Entry 2Z3F (X-ray diffraction, 2.70 A resolution); this record covers chains F and H of the 19 polymer chains in the assembly.

# Chain F (and H)
Protein: Histone chaperone cia1
From: Schizosaccharomyces pombe
Notes: fragment: Cia1/Asf1 N-terminal domain, residues 1-162; chain H of this document is another copy of the same molecule, construct and numbering; everything in this record applies to it too
UniProtKB: O74515 (ASF1_SCHPO); residues 1-161 here = UniProt positions 1-161
Sequence (161 residues; row label = number of the first residue in the row):
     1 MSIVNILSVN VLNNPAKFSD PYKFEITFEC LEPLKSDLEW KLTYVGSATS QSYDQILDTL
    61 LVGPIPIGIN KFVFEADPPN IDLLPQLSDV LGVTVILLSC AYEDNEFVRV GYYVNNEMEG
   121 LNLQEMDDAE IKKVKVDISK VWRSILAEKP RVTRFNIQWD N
Unresolved in the structure: 1-2 (chain H: 1)

# Chain F / chain H interface
Residue-residue contacts (37):
  Leu12(F) - Gln124(H)  hydrogen bond (backbone-side chain)
  Asn13(F) - Gln124(H)
  Asn14(F) - Asn115(H)
  Asn14(F) - Glu117(H)
  Asn14(F) - Ser144(H)
  Pro15(F) - Pro15(H)  hydrophobic
  Pro15(F) - Glu117(H)
  Pro15(F) - Trp142(H)
  Pro15(F) - Ser144(H)
  Lys17(F) - Glu119(H)  salt bridge
  Lys23(F) - Asn122(H)
  Asn115(F) - Asn14(H)
  Asn115(F) - Pro15(H)
  Glu117(F) - Asn14(H)
  Glu117(F) - Pro15(H)
  Met118(F) - Trp142(H)
  Glu119(F) - Lys17(H)
  Glu119(F) - Ser139(H)
  Glu119(F) - Trp142(H)
  Asn122(F) - Lys23(H)
  Gln124(F) - Leu12(H)  hydrogen bond (side chain-backbone)
  Gln124(F) - Asn13(H)
  Gln124(F) - Lys23(H)  hydrogen bond
  Ser139(F) - Glu119(H)
  Lys140(F) - Lys140(H)
  Trp142(F) - Pro15(H)
  Trp142(F) - Glu117(H)
  Trp142(F) - Met118(H)
  Trp142(F) - Glu119(H)
  Trp142(F) - Trp142(H)
  Arg143(F) - Pro15(H)
  Ser144(F) - Asn14(H)
  Ser144(F) - Pro15(H)
  Ser144(F) - Ser144(H)  hydrogen bond
  Glu148(F) - Leu146(H)
  Glu148(F) - Glu148(H)
  Lys149(F) - Glu148(H)
Also at the interface, not in a pair above, chain H (20 interface residues in all): Arg143, Lys149

# Overview
The interface between chain F and chain H involves 19 residues on one side and 20 on the other; the contacts
include 4 hydrogen bonds and 1 salt bridge. Among the polar pairs are Lys17(F)-Glu119(H), Leu12(F)-Gln124(H)
and Gln124(F)-Lys23(H).
Both chains are Histone chaperone cia1 (Schizosaccharomyces pombe). Entry 2Z3F (Crystal structure of
spCia1/Asf1 complexed with Cac2 peptide) was determined by X-ray diffraction, deposited together with 2Z34 and
2CU9.
